9CJL - chains D and H of the 12 polymer chains in the assembly; structure by electron microscopy, 5.50 A resolution (low resolution: residue-level contacts below are approximate; hydrogen-bond / salt-bridge calls are withheld).

Chain D (and H):
Name: Transmembrane emp24 domain-containing protein 9
Organism: Homo sapiens
Notes: chain H of this document is another copy of the same molecule, construct and numbering; everything in this record applies to it too
UniProtKB: Q9BVK6 (TMED9_HUMAN); residue numbers follow UniProt; this construct covers 1-235
Chain sequence (235 residues; row label = number of the first residue in the row):
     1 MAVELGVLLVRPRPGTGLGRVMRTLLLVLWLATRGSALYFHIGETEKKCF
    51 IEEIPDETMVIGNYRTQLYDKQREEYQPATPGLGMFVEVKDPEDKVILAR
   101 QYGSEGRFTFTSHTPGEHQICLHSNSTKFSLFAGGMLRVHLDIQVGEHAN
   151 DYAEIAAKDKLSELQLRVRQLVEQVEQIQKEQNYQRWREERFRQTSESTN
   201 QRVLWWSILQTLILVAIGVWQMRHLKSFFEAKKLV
Not modelled in the structure: 1-161
Small-molecule neighbours: PtdIns(4,5)P2 (9ED; [(2R)-2-[(E)-octadec-9-enoyl]oxy-3-[oxidanyl-[(1R,2R,3S,4R,5R,6S)-2,3,6-tris(oxidanyl)-4,5-diphosphonooxy-cyclohexyl]oxy-phosphoryl]oxy-propyl] (E)-octadec-9-enoate): Leu-212, Val-215, Val-219, Met-222
Curated features (UniProtKB/Swiss-Prot):
  - region: Cys-121 to Lys-160 (Required for interaction with STX17)
  - motif: Phe-228 to Val-235 (COPI vesicle coat-binding), Phe-228, Phe-229 (COPII vesicle coat-binding)
  - modified residue: Lys-160 (N6-acetyllysine)
  - glycosylation: Asn-125 (N-linked (GlcNAc...) asparagine)
  - mutagenesis: Lys-232 to Lys-233 (Localization to plasma membrane and endocytosis)
What the authors report for this chain:
  - mutagenesis - R223E: decreased binding to COPB2
  - mutagenesis - R223E: unchanged binding to Sec23a
  - mutagenesis - E52R, E52R/E53R: decreased binding to MBP-OR
  - mutagenesis - E53R: unchanged binding to MBP-OR

Chain D / chain H interface:
Contacting residue pairs (16):
  Val-175(D) with Glu-173(H)
  Gln-179(D) with Glu-176(H)
  Gln-182(D) with Lys-180(H); Tyr-184(H)
  Asn-183(D) with Lys-180(H)
  Arg-186(D) with Asn-183(H); Tyr-184(H); Trp-187(H)
  Glu-189(D) with Trp-187(H)
  Glu-190(D) with Trp-187(H)
  Arg-193(D) with Trp-187(H); Glu-190(H); Gln-194(H)
  Glu-197(D) with Gln-194(H); Thr-195(H)
  Leu-204(D) with Trp-205(H)
Also at the interface, not in a pair above, chain D (15 interface residues in all): Ser-198, Trp-205, Ile-208, Thr-211, Leu-212
Also at the interface, not in a pair above, chain H (14 interface residues in all): Gln-177, Gln-201, Leu-209, Leu-212

Overview:
Chain D and chain H form an interface of 15 and 14 residues respectively. Chain D binds PtdIns(4,5)P2. Curated
annotation (UniProt) lists 2 mutagenesis sites on chain D. The paper reports that E52R and E52R/E53R of chain
D reduce binding to MBP-OR; R223E of chain D reduces binding to COPB2.
Chain D and chain H are both Transmembrane emp24 domain-containing protein 9 (Homo sapiens); the structure,
Molecular basis of TMED9 dodecamer, was determined by electron microscopy (same publication as 9CJK).
